Entry 6XBH (X-ray diffraction, 1.60 A resolution); this record covers chains A and C.

Chain A:
Name: 3C-like proteinase
Source organism: Severe acute respiratory syndrome coronavirus 2
Notes: EC 3.4.22.69
Reference sequence: P0DTD1 (R1AB_SARS2); residues 1-306 here correspond to UniProt positions 3264-3569 (UniProt number = residue number + 3263)
Sequence (308 residues; numbered -1 to 306; the number before each row is that of its first residue; numbers below 1 keep their minus sign (His-1 is residue -1)):
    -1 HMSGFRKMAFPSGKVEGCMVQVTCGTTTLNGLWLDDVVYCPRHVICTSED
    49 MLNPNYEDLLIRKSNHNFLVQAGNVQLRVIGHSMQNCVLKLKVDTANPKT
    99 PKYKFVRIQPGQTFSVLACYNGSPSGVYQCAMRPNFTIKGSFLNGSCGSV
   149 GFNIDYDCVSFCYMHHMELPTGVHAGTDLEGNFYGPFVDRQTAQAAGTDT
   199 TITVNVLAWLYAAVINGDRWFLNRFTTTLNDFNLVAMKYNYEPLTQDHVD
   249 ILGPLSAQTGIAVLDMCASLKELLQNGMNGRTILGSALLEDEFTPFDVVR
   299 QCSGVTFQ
Unresolved in the structure: -1 to 1, 306
Differences from the reference sequence: expression tag (-1 to 0)
Swiss-Prot annotation at these positions:
  - active site: His41 (For 3CL-PRO activity), Cys145 (Nucleophile)
  - site: Gln306 (Cleavage)
  - cross-link (Glycyl lysine isopeptide (Lys-Gly)): Lys5 (interchain with G-Cter in ubiquitin), Lys90 (interchain with G-Cter in ubiquitin)
Metal / ion sites: Na+ near Val77 (its only coordinating residue here)
What the authors report for this chain:
  - binding site for inhibitor UAW247 (chain C): His41, Cys145
  - conformationally variable residues (side-chain flip): His41, Gln189
  - binding site for inhibitor UAW247 (chain C): Met49, Phe140, Gly143, Ser144, His164, Met165, Glu166 (from molecular simulation)

Chain C:
Name: inhibitor UAW247
Sequence (3 residues; row label = number of the first residue in the row):
     1 XFX
Modified residues: P6S (benzyl hydrogen carbonate) at position 1; ELL ((2S)-2-azanyl-3-[(3S)-2-oxidanylidenepyrrolidin-3-yl]propanal) at position 3

Chain A / chain C interface:
Contacting residue pairs (22; chain A residue first):
  His41(A) - Phe2(C)
  Met49(A) - Phe2(C)  hydrophobic
  Tyr54(A) - Phe2(C)
  Phe140(A) - ELL_3(C)
  Leu141(A) - ELL_3(C)
  Asn142(A) - P6S_1(C)
  Asn142(A) - ELL_3(C)
  Gly143(A) - ELL_3(C)  hydrogen bond (backbone-backbone)
  Ser144(A) - ELL_3(C)  hydrogen bond (backbone-backbone)
  Cys145(A) - ELL_3(C)  covalent bond
  His163(A) - ELL_3(C)
  His164(A) - Phe2(C)
  His164(A) - ELL_3(C)  hydrogen bond (backbone-backbone)
  Met165(A) - P6S_1(C)
  Met165(A) - ELL_3(C)
  Glu166(A) - P6S_1(C)
  Glu166(A) - ELL_3(C)
  His172(A) - ELL_3(C)
  Asp187(A) - Phe2(C)
  Arg188(A) - Phe2(C)
  Gln189(A) - P6S_1(C)
  Gln189(A) - Phe2(C)  hydrogen bond (side chain-backbone)
Interface residues without a listed pair, chain A (18 interface residues in all): Cys44

In short:
Chain A and chain C form an interface of 18 and 3 residues respectively; the contacts include 1 covalent bond
and 4 hydrogen bonds. Polar pairs include Gln189(A)-Phe2(C), Gly143(A)-ELL_3(C) and Ser144(A)-ELL_3(C). The
paper reports a binding site for inhibitor UAW247 (chain C) at His41(A), Cys145(A) and Met49(A) among others;
conformational variability at His41(A) and Gln189(A).
Chain A is 3C-like proteinase (Severe acute respiratory syndrome coronavirus 2) and chain C is inhibitor
UAW247; the structure, Crystal structure of the SARS-CoV-2 (COVID-19) main protease in complex with inhibitor
UAW247, was determined by X-ray diffraction (same publication as 6XFN, 6XA4, 6XBG and 6XBI).
